Entry 4I00 (X-ray diffraction, 1.60 A resolution); this record covers chain A.

# Chain A
Molecule: Neuraminidase
Source organism: Influenza A virus
UniProt: A9YN63 (A9YN63_9INFA); the construct lacks a stretch of the UniProt sequence and is renumbered around it, so the offset changes along the chain: 83-170 = UniProt 83-170; 171-271 = UniProt 172-272; 272-285 = UniProt 274-287; 287-309 = UniProt 288-310; 3 more segments
Chain sequence (388 residues; each row starts with the number of its first residue; note: 3 numbers in that range are skipped by the numbering (no residue carries them; nothing is unmodelled there)):
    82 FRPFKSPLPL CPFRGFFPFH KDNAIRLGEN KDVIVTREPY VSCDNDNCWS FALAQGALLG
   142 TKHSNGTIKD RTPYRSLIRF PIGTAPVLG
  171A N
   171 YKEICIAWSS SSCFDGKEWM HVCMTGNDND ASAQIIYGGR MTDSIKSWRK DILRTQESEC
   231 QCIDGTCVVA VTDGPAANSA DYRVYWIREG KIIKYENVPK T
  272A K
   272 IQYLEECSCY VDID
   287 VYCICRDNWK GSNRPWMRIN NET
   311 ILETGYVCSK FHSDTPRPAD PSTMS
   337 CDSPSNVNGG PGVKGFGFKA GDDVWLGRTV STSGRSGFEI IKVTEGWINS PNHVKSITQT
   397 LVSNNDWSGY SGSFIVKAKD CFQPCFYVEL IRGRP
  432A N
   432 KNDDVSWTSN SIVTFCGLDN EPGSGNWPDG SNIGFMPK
Differences from the reference sequence: expression tag (82); engineered mutation Tyr274 (His276 in A9YN63)
Cystine bridges: Cys92-Cys417, Cys124-Cys129, Cys175-Cys193, Cys183-Cys230, Cys232-Cys237, Cys278-Cys291, Cys280-Cys289, Cys318-Cys337, Cys421-Cys447
Covalently attached groups: glycan linked to Asn146, Asn307
Metal / ion sites: Ca2+: Asp293, Gly297, Asp324, Gly345
Residues lining bound ligands: zanamivir (ZMR): Arg118, Glu119, Leu134, Asp151, Arg152, Arg156, Trp178, Ser179, Ile222, Arg224, Glu227, Ala246, Tyr274, Glu276, Glu277, Arg292, Asn294, Arg371, Tyr406

# Overview
Ligands of chain A: zanamivir. N-acetylglucosamine is covalently linked to Asn146 and Asn307. The Ca2+ site is
built by Asp293, Gly297, Asp324 and Gly345.
Chain A is Neuraminidase (Influenza A virus); the structure, Crystal structure of influenza A neuraminidase
N3-H274Y complexed with zanamivir, was determined by X-ray diffraction, deposited together with 4HZV, 4HZW,
4HZX, 4HZY and 4HZZ.
